PDB entry 7RNB | X-ray diffraction, 1.75 A resolution | chains A and C of the 6 polymer chains in the assembly

[Chain A (and C)]
Name: Caspase-3 subunit p17
Organism: Homo sapiens
Notes: chain C of this document is another copy of the same molecule, construct and numbering; everything in this record applies to it too
Reference sequence: P42574 (CASP3_HUMAN); residues 34-174 here = UniProt positions 34-174
Chain sequence (141 residues; row label = number of the first residue in the row):
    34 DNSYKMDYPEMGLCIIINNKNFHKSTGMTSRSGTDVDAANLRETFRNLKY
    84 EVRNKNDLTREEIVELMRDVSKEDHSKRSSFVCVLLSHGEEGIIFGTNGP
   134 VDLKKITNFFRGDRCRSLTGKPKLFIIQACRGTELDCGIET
UniProt features mapped onto this chain:
  - active site: His121, Cys163
  - modified residue: Cys163 (S-nitrosocysteine)
What the authors report for this chain:
  - binding site for Ac-VDRVD-CHO: Arg64, Gln161, Cys163

[How chain A and chain C interact]
Pairs across the interface (12; chain A residue first):
  Gly145(A) - Ile172(C)
  Asp146(A) - Cys170(C)
  Asp146(A) - Ile172(C)
  Arg149(A) - Ile172(C)
  Arg149(A) - Glu173(C)  hydrogen bond (side chain-backbone)
  Thr152(A) - Ile172(C)
  Cys170(A) - Asp146(C)
  Ile172(A) - Gly145(C)
  Ile172(A) - Asp146(C)
  Ile172(A) - Arg149(C)
  Ile172(A) - Thr152(C)
  Glu173(A) - Arg149(C)
Other interface residues (no listed pair), chain A (8 interface residues in all): Arg144
Other interface residues (no listed pair), chain C (10 interface residues in all): Arg144, Glu167, Thr174

[Overview]
Chain A and chain C form an interface of 8 and 10 residues respectively, with 1 hydrogen bond. The
hydrogen-bonded pair is Arg149(A)-Glu173(C). Curated annotation (UniProt) lists active-site residues His121(A)
and Cys163(A) on chain A. From the paper: a binding site for Ac-VDRVD-CHO at Arg64(A), Gln161(A) and
Cys163(A).
Chain A and chain C are both Caspase-3 subunit p17 (Homo sapiens); the structure, Crystal structure of
caspase-3 with inhibitor Ac-VDRVD-CHO, was determined by X-ray diffraction together with 7RN7, 7RN8, 7RN9,
7RND, 7RNE, 7RNF and 7SEO from the same study.
